7O71 - chains C and Z of the 42 polymer chains in the assembly; structure by electron microscopy, 2.40 A resolution.

# Chain C
Molecule: NUCM protein
Organism: Yarrowia lipolytica
Notes: EC 1.6.99.3
Reference sequence: Q9UUU1 (Q9UUU1_YARLL); numbering as in UniProt (aligned over 1-466)
Sequence (466 residues; each row starts with the number of its first residue):
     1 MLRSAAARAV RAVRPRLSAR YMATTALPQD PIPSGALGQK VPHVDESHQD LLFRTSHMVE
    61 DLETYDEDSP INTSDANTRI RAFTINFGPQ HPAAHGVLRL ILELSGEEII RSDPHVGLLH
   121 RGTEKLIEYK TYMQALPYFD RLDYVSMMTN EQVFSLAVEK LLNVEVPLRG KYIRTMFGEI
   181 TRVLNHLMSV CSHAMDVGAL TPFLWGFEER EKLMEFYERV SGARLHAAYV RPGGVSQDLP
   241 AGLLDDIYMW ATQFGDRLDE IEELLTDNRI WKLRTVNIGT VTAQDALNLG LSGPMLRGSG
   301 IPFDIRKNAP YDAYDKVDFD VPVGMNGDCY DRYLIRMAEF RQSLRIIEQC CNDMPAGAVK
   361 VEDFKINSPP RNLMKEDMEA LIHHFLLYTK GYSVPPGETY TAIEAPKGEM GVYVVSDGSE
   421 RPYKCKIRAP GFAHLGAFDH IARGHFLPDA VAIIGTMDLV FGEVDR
Unresolved in the structure: 1-29
Modified positions: R121 (N3, N4-dimethylarginine; 2MR)
Ligand contacts:
  - 1,2-Distearoyl-sn-glycerophosphoethanolamine (3PE): R269, I270, L273
  - diundecyl phosphatidyl choline (PLC): G35, A36, L37, G38
  - 4Fe-4S cluster (SF4): R121, R141, H226

# Chain Z
Molecule: Subunit NUZM of NADH:Ubiquinone Oxidoreductase (Complex I)
Organism: Yarrowia lipolytica
Reference sequence: A0A1D8N3H5 (A0A1D8N3H5_YARLL); residue numbers follow UniProt; this construct covers 1-182
Sequence (182 residues; numbered 1 to 182; the number before each row is that of its first residue):
     1 MLPGGPVPVF KKYTVGSKGI WEKLRVLLAI APNRSTGNPI VPLYRVPTPG SRPEANVYQD
    61 PSSYPTNDIA ENPYWKRDHR RAYPQTAFFD QKTVTGLLEL GSEATPRIAD GEAGTKALAN
   121 IANGGVSFTQ ALGKSSKDVI YGEVLTVNGL PPVAPTLAPK QWKIIEGEAA IYPKGYPCRT
   181 FH
Unresolved in the structure: 1

# Chain C / chain Z interface
Contacting residue pairs (84):
  L162(C) with R80(Z)
  N163(C) with H79(Z), hydrogen bond (side chain-backbone); A82(Z), hydrogen bond (side chain-backbone); P84(Z)
  K212(C) with G37(Z), hydrogen bond (side chain-backbone)
  E215(C) with R45(Z), salt bridge
  F216(C) with Y44(Z)
  R219(C) with R45(Z); P49(Z)
  D238(C) with Y58(Z), hydrogen bond
  A241(C) with R52(Z); E54(Z)
  G242(C) with R52(Z)
  D246(C) with Y44(Z); R45(Z), hydrogen bond (side chain-backbone)
  M249(C) with Y13(Z), hydrophobic; L43(Z)
  T252(C) with K12(Z); Y13(Z), hydrogen bond (side chain-backbone)
  Q253(C) with T14(Z); S35(Z); G37(Z)
  D256(C) with K12(Z), salt bridge; N33(Z); R34(Z); S35(Z), hydrogen bond (side chain-backbone)
  R257(C) with S35(Z), hydrogen bond (side chain-backbone); G37(Z)
  D259(C) with R34(Z)
  E262(C) with Y172(Z)
  E263(C) with I30(Z); R34(Z), salt bridge
  T266(C) with Y176(Z)
  D267(C) with Y176(Z), hydrogen bond
  P302(C) with W162(Z), hydrogen bond (backbone-side chain); F181(Z), hydrophobic
  K307(C) with K160(Z); W162(Z); H182(Z)
  N308(C) with A158(Z); K160(Z)
  D318(C) with H182(Z), salt bridge
  F319(C) with H182(Z), hydrogen bond (backbone-side chain)
  D320(C) with I165(Z); T180(Z); F181(Z); H182(Z), salt bridge
  V321(C) with W162(Z), hydrophobic; R179(Z); T180(Z); F181(Z), hydrogen bond (backbone-backbone)
  P322(C) with C178(Z), hydrophobic; R179(Z)
  V323(C) with C178(Z); R179(Z), hydrogen bond (backbone-backbone); F181(Z), hydrophobic
  G324(C) with P177(Z)
  M325(C) with P177(Z), hydrogen bond (backbone-backbone); R179(Z)
  N326(C) with P177(Z)
  Y330(C) with Y176(Z)
  D331(C) with P177(Z)
  L334(C) with Y172(Z), hydrogen bond (backbone-side chain); Y176(Z), hydrophobic; P177(Z)
  I335(C) with C178(Z), hydrophobic
  M337(C) with Y172(Z)
  A338(C) with I171(Z), hydrophobic; Y172(Z)
  Q342(C) with I171(Z)
  G357(C) with P61(Z)
  E362(C) with S62(Z); S63(Z), hydrogen bond; T66(Z); R77(Z)
  D363(C) with Y74(Z), hydrogen bond
  K365(C) with Y74(Z); R80(Z)
  I366(C) with R80(Z)
  P370(C) with D60(Z)
  N372(C) with D60(Z), hydrogen bond
  S393(C) with R80(Z), hydrogen bond (backbone-side chain)
  P395(C) with R80(Z); Y83(Z), hydrophobic
Also at the interface, not in a pair above, chain C (54 interface residues in all): Y248, E260, F303, A358, Y392, P396
Also at the interface, not in a pair above, chain Z (43 interface residues in all): K11, T36, R81

# In short
54 residues of chain C face 43 of chain Z across their interface; the contacts include 19 hydrogen bonds and 5
salt bridges. Polar contacts include E215(C)-R45(Z), D256(C)-K12(Z) and E263(C)-R34(Z). Bound to chain C:
4Fe-4S cluster, 1,2-Distearoyl-sn-glycerophosphoethanolamine and diundecyl phosphatidyl choline.
Here chain C is NUCM protein and chain Z is Subunit NUZM of NADH:Ubiquinone Oxidoreductase (Complex I), both
from Yarrowia lipolytica. Entry 7O71 (Cryo-EM structure of a respiratory complex I) was determined by electron
microscopy, deposited together with 7O6Y.
